PDB entry 1QFV | X-ray diffraction, 1.36 A resolution | chain A

== Chain A ==
Molecule: Protein (female-SPECIFIC histamine binding protein 2)
Source organism: Rhipicephalus appendiculatus
Reference sequence: O77421 (HBP2_RHIAP); residues 1-171 here correspond to UniProt positions 20-190 (UniProt number = residue number + 19)
Chain sequence (175 residues; each row starts with the number of its first residue):
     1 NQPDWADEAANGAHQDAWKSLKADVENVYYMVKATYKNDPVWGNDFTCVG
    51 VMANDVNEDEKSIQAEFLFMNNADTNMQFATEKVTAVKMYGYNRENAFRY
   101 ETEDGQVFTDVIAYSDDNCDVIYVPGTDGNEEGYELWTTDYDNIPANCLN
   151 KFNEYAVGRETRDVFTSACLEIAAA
Sequence notes: insertion (172-175)
Swiss-Prot annotation at these positions:
  - binding site (histamine): Ser20, Asp24, Tyr36, Asp39, Trp42, Glu82, Phe98, Tyr100, Phe108, Asp120, Glu135, Trp137
Disulfide bonds: Cys48-Cys169, Cys119-Cys148
Ligand contacts: histamine (HSM): Tyr36, Asp39, Val41, Trp42, Glu82, Tyr100, Phe108, Asp110, Val124, Glu135

== Overview ==
Bound to chain A: histamine. UniProt lists 12 histamine-binding residues.
Chain A is Protein (female-SPECIFIC histamine binding protein 2) (Rhipicephalus appendiculatus); the
structure, Histamine binding protein from female brown ear rhipicephalus appendiculatus, was determined by
X-ray diffraction, deposited together with 1QFT.
